PDB entry 5HKK | X-ray diffraction, 3.00 A resolution | chains C and G of the 8 polymer chains in the assembly

Chain C:
Name: ATP synthase subunit alpha
Organism: Caldalkalibacillus thermarum TA2.A1
Notes: EC 3.6.3.14
UniProt: F5LA74 (F5LA74_9BACI); residues 1-502 here correspond to UniProt positions 4-505 (UniProt number = residue number + 3)
Sequence (502 residues; row label = number of the first residue in the row):
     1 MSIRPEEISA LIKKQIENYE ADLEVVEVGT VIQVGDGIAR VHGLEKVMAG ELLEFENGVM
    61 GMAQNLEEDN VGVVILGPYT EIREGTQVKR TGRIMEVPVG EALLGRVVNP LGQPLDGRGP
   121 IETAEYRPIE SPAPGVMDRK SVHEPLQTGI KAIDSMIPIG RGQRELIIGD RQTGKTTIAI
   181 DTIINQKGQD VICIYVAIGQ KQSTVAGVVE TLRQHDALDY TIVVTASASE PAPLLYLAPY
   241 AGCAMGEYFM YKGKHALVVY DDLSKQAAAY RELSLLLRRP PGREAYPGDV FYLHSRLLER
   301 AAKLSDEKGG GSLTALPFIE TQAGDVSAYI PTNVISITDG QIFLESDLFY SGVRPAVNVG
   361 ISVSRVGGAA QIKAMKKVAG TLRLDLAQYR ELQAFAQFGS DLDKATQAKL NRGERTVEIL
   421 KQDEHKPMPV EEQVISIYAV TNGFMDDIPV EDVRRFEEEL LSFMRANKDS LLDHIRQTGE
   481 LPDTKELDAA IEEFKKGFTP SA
Unresolved in the structure: 1-26
Ion coordination: Mg2+: T176 (together with ADP)
Residues lining bound ligands:
  - ADP (adenosine-5'-diphosphate), molecule 1: D170, R171, Q172, T173, G174, K175, T176, T177, F349, R354, P355, Q422, D423, E424
  - ADP, molecule 2: V363, S364, R365
Reported in the primary citation:
  - binding site for phosphate ion: R365
  - catalytic residues: R365 (citing earlier work)

Chain G:
Name: ATP synthase gamma chain
Organism: Caldalkalibacillus thermarum TA2.A1
UniProt: F5LA73 (F5LA73_9BACI); residue numbers follow UniProt; this construct covers 1-286
Sequence (286 residues; each row starts with the number of its first residue):
     1 MQGMREIKRR IRSVKNTRQI TKAMKMVAAA KLRRAQETAE NARPYADKIK EVISSIAAGT
    61 KDFSHPMLEA RPVKKTGYMV ITSDRGLAGP YNANILRLVS KTIEERHQSK DEYVIFAVGR
   121 KGRDFFKKRG YPVVEEVTGI SDTPSLTEIQ DIAQSAIGMF ADETFDKLTI FYNEFVSPIV
   181 QRPVEKQLLP LTSEEVLDGP VSAYEYEPDS ESVLEVLLPK YAETLIYSAL LDAKASEFGA
   241 RMTAMGNATD NATEMLETLT LQFNRARQAA ITQEIAEIVA GANALR
Unresolved in the structure: 1-2

Chain C / chain G interface:
Residue-residue contacts (6):
  P280(C) with A284(G), hydrophobic
  P281(C) with A280(G), hydrophobic; G281(G)
  G282(C) with E277(G)
  R283(C) with E277(G)
  E284(C) with E277(G), hydrogen bond (backbone-side chain)
Also at the interface, not in a pair above, chain C (6 interface residues in all): R278
Also at the interface, not in a pair above, chain G (5 interface residues in all): L285

Summary:
6 residues of chain C face 5 of chain G across their interface, with 1 hydrogen bond. The hydrogen-bonded pair
is E284(C)-E277(G). Bound to chain C: ADP. From the paper: the catalytic residue R365(C); a binding site for
phosphate ion at R365(C).
Chain C is ATP synthase subunit alpha and chain G is ATP synthase gamma chain, both from Caldalkalibacillus
thermarum TA2.A1; the structure, Caldalaklibacillus thermarum F1-ATPase (wild type), was determined by X-ray
diffraction together with 5IK2 from the same study.
